Entry 2XKN (X-ray diffraction, 1.40 A resolution); this record covers chains C and D.

Chain C:
Molecule: Anti-egfr antibody 7A7
From: Mus musculus
Notes: fragment: fab fragment light chain (igg1), residues 1-223; antibody fragment or engineered binder
Chain sequence (223 residues; numbered 1 to 223; the number before each row is that of its first residue):
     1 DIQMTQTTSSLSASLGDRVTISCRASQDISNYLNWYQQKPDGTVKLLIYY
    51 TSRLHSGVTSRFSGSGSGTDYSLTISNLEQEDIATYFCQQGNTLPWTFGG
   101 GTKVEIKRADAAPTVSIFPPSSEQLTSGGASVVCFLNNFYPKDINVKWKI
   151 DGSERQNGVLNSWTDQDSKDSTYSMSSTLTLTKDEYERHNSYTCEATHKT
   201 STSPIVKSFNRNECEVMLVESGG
Unresolved in the structure: 214-223
Disulfides: Cys23-Cys88, Cys134-Cys194

Chain D:
Molecule: Anti-egfr antibody 7A7
From: Mus musculus
Notes: fragment: fab fragment heavy chain (igg1), residues 1-216; antibody fragment or engineered binder
Chain sequence (216 residues; numbered 1 to 216 plus 4 insertion-coded residues; 4 numbers in that range are skipped by the numbering (no residue carries them; nothing is unmodelled there); the number before each row is that of its first residue):
     1 EVMLVESGGVLVKPGGSLKLSCAASGFTFSRYAMSWVRQTPEKRLEWVAT
    51 IS
   53A S
    54 GGSYSYYPDSVKGRFTISRDNVKNTLYLQM
   84A S
   85B S
   86C L
    87 RSEDTAMYYCARDSGGFAYWGQGTLVTVSAAKTTPPSVYPLAPVCGDTTG
   137 SSVTLGCLVKGYFPEPVTVTWNSGSLSSGVHTFPAVLQSDLYTLSSSVTV
   187 PSSTWPSQSVTCNVAHPASSTKVDKKIEPR
Unresolved in the structure: 130-133, 216
Disulfides: Cys22-Cys96, Cys143-Cys198

Chain C / chain D interface:
Pairs across the interface (68):
  Asn34(C) with Gly101(D); Gly102(D)
  Tyr36(C) with Gly102(D); Phe103(D), hydrogen bond (side chain-backbone); Trp106(D)
  Gln38(C) with Gln39(D), hydrogen bond; Tyr95(D), hydrogen bond
  Gly42(C) with Tyr95(D), hydrogen bond (backbone-side chain)
  Val44(C) with Trp106(D), hydrophobic
  Leu46(C) with Gly102(D); Phe103(D); Ala104(D), hydrophobic
  Tyr49(C) with Gly101(D); Gly102(D)
  His55(C) with Ala104(D), hydrogen bond (side chain-backbone); Tyr105(D)
  Ser56(C) with Tyr105(D), hydrogen bond
  Phe87(C) with Gln39(D); Lys43(D); Leu45(D), hydrophobic
  Gln89(C) with Phe103(D)
  Leu94(C) with Trp47(D), hydrophobic; Tyr59(D), hydrophobic
  Pro95(C) with Trp47(D), hydrophobic
  Trp96(C) with Trp47(D); Phe103(D)
  Phe98(C) with Val37(D), hydrophobic; Leu45(D); Trp47(D); Phe103(D), hydrophobic
  Gly100(C) with Arg44(D)
  Ser116(C) with Thr140(D)
  Phe118(C) with Leu127(D); Ala128(D); Pro129(D); Thr140(D)
  Ser121(C) with Tyr125(D); Pro126(D)
  Glu123(C) with Val124(D); Lys211(D), salt bridge
  Gln124(C) with Tyr125(D)
  Ser127(C) with Tyr125(D)
  Ser131(C) with Leu144(D); Lys146(D)
  Val133(C) with Leu127(D), hydrophobic
  Phe135(C) with Leu127(D), hydrophobic; Phe169(D), hydrophobic; Ser181(D); Ser182(D); Ser183(D)
  Asn137(C) with Phe169(D); Ser183(D), hydrogen bond
  Asn138(C) with His167(D)
  Val159(C) with Gln174(D)
  Leu160(C) with Val172(D), hydrophobic; Gln174(D); Thr179(D)
  Asn161(C) with Val172(D)
  Ser162(C) with Phe169(D); Pro170(D), hydrogen bond (side chain-backbone)
  Trp163(C) with Pro170(D)
  Thr164(C) with Phe169(D)
  Ser174(C) with His167(D), hydrogen bond; Phe169(D)
  Met175(C) with Phe169(D)
  Ser176(C) with Phe169(D); Ser181(D), hydrogen bond
  Thr180(C) with Lys146(D)
Also at the interface, not in a pair above, chain C (40 interface residues in all): Gly99, Pro119, Thr178
Also at the interface, not in a pair above, chain D (39 interface residues in all): Glu46, Pro61, Ser100, Leu141, Gly142, Thr168

Summary:
The interface between chain C and chain D involves 40 residues on one side and 39 on the other; the contacts
include 10 hydrogen bonds and 1 salt bridge. Among the polar pairs are Glu123(C)-Lys211(D), Tyr36(C)-Phe103(D)
and Gln38(C)-Gln39(D).
Here chain C is Anti-egfr antibody 7A7 and chain D is Anti-egfr antibody 7A7, both from Mus musculus. Entry
2XKN (Crystal structure of the Fab fragment of the anti-EGFR antibody 7A7) was determined by X-ray
diffraction.
